7GY1 - chains A and D; structure by X-ray diffraction, 1.85 A resolution.

# Chain A
Protein: B-cell lymphoma 6 protein
From: Homo sapiens
UniProtKB: P41182 (BCL6_HUMAN); residues 5-129 here = UniProt positions 5-129
Sequence (128 residues; row label = number of the first residue in the row):
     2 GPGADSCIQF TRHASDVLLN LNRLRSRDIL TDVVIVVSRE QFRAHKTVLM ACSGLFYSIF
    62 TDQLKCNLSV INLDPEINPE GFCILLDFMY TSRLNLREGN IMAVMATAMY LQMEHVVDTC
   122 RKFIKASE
Unresolved in the structure: 2-6
Sequence notes: expression tag (2-4)
Ligand contacts: A1ACC ((8S)-5-chloro-7-[(2-oxo-2,3-dihydro-1H-indol-5-yl)amino]pyrazolo[1,5-a]pyrimidine-3-carbonitrile): Asn21, Arg24, Leu25, Arg28, Ile30, Met51, Ala52, Cys53, Ser54, Gly55, Tyr58, Gln113, Met114, Glu115
Curated features (UniProtKB/Swiss-Prot):
  - mutagenesis: Asn21 (N21K: Abolishes interaction with NCOR2 and HDAC2, no effect on interaction with CTBP1 and transcriptional autoinhibition; when associated with A-116 and 376-Q--Q-379), Ser59 (S59A: Abolished ubiquitination by the SCF(FBXL17) complex), His116 (H116A: Abolishes interaction with NCOR2 and HDAC2, no effect on interaction with CTBP1 and transcriptional autoinhibition; when associated with K-21 and 376-Q--Q-379)

# Chain D
Protein: WVIP tetrapeptide
Sequence (6 residues; row label = number of the first residue in the row; numbering starts at 0):
     0 XWVIPA
Modified / non-standard residues: ACE (acetyl group) at position 0

# How chain A and chain D interact
Residue-residue contacts (11; chain A residue first):
  Cys8(A) with Pro4(D)
  Ile9(A) with Trp1(D), hydrophobic; Val2(D)
  Gln10(A) with ACE_0(D); Trp1(D); Val2(D), hydrogen bond (backbone-backbone); Pro4(D)
  Phe11(A) with ACE_0(D); Trp1(D)
  Thr12(A) with ACE_0(D), hydrogen bond (backbone-backbone); Val2(D)
Other interface residues (no listed pair), chain D (5 interface residues in all): Ile3

# Overview
The chain A/chain D interface involves 5 residues from each chain; the contacts include 2 hydrogen bonds. The
backbones hydrogen-bond at Gln10(A)-Val2(D) and Thr12(A)-ACE_0(D). Ligands of chain A: compound A1ACC. UniProt
lists 3 mutagenesis sites on chain A.
Here chain A is B-cell lymphoma 6 protein (Homo sapiens) and chain D is WVIP tetrapeptide. Entry 7GY1 (Crystal
Structure of B-cell lymphoma 6 protein BTB domain in complex with ligand 9 at 18.46 ...) was determined by
X-ray diffraction, deposited together with 7GUD, 7GUE, 7GUF, 7GUG, 7GUH, 7GUI and 126 further entries.
